PDB entry 3ARK | X-ray diffraction, 1.81 A resolution | chain A

[Chain A]
Protein: Hemoglobin V
Organism: Tokunagayusurika akamusi
Reference sequence: Q7M422 (Q7M422_9DIPT); residues 1-152 here = UniProt positions 1-152
Chain sequence (152 residues; each row starts with the number of its first residue):
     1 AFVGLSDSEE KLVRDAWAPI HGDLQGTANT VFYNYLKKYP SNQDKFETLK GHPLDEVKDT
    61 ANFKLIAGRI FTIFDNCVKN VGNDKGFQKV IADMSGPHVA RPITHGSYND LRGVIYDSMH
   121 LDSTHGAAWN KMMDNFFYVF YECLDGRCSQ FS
Cystine bridges: Cys143-Cys148
Metal / ion sites: heme Fe near His98 (its only coordinating residue here)
Small-molecule neighbours: heme (HEM): Tyr35, Asn42, Lys45, Phe46, Arg69, Ile70, Ile73, Phe74, Met94, Pro97, His98, Arg101, Ile103, Ser107, Tyr108, Leu111, Phe136, Phe137

[In short]
Ligands of chain A: heme.
Chain A is Hemoglobin V (Tokunagayusurika akamusi); the structure, Cl- binding hemoglobin component V form
Propsilocerus akamusi under 1 M NaCl at pH 4.6, was determined by X-ray diffraction, deposited together with
3ARJ and 3ARL.
